PDB entry 3VR4 | X-ray diffraction, 2.17 A resolution | chains D and G of the 8 polymer chains in the assembly

Chain D:
Molecule: V-type sodium ATPase subunit B
Organism: Enterococcus hirae
Notes: EC 3.6.3.15
UniProt: Q08637 (NTPB_ENTHR); residue numbers follow UniProt; this construct covers 1-458
Chain sequence (465 residues; row label = number of the first residue in the row; numbers below 1 keep their minus sign (Gly-6 is residue -6)):
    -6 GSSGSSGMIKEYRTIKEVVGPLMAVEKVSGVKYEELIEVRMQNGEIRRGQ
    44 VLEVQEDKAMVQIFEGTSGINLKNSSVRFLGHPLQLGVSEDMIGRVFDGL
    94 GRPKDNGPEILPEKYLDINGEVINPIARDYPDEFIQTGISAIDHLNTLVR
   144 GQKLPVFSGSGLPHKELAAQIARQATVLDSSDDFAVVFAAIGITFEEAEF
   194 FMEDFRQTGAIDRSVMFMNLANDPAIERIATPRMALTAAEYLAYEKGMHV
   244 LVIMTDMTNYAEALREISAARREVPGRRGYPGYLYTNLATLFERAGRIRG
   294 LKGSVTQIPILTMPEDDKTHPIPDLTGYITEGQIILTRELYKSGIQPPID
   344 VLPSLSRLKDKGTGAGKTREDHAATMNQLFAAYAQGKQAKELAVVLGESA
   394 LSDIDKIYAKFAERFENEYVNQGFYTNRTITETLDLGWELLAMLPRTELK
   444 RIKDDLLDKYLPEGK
Unresolved in the structure: -6 to 3, 456-458
Modified / non-standard residues: Mse1 (selenomethionine); Mse16, Mse34, Mse53, Mse85, Mse195, Mse209, Mse211, Mse227, Mse241, Mse247, Mse250, Mse306, Mse369, Mse436 (selenomethionine; parent Met)
Differences from the reference sequence: expression tag (-6 to 0)
Reported in the primary citation:
  - conformationally variable residues: Arg350

Chain G:
Molecule: V-type sodium ATPase subunit D
Organism: Enterococcus hirae
Notes: EC 3.6.3.15
Chain sequence (217 residues; each row starts with the number of its first residue; numbers below 1 keep their minus sign (Gly-6 is residue -6)):
    -6 GSSGSSGMRLNVNPTRMELTRLKKQLTTATRGHKLLKDKQDELMRQFILL
    44 IRKNNELRQAIEKETQTAMKDFVLAKSTVEEAFIDELLALPAENVSISVV
    94 EKNIMSVKVPLMNFQYDETLNETPLEYGYLHSNAELDRSIDGFTQLLPKL
   144 LKLAEVEKTCQLMAEEIEKTRRRVNALEYMTIPQLEETIYYIKMKLEENE
   194 RAEVTRLIKVKNMGTEE
Unresolved in the structure: -6 to 5, 71, 84-85, 109-125, 207-210
Modified / non-standard residues: Mse1 (selenomethionine); Mse10, Mse37, Mse62, Mse98, Mse105, Mse156, Mse173, Mse187, Mse206 (selenomethionine; parent Met)

Chain D / chain G interface:
Residue-residue contacts (15):
  Arg265(D) - Val203(G)  hydrogen bond (side chain-backbone)
  Arg265(D) - Lys204(G)  hydrogen bond (backbone-side chain)
  Val267(D) - Lys204(G)
  Pro268(D) - Leu200(G)
  Arg271(D) - Arg9(G)
  Arg271(D) - Glu193(G)
  Glu308(D) - Arg9(G)
  Glu308(D) - Mse10(G)
  Glu384(D) - Arg24(G)  salt bridge
  Leu385(D) - Leu28(G)  hydrophobic
  Val388(D) - Arg166(G)  hydrogen bond (backbone-side chain)
  Leu389(D) - Leu28(G)
  Leu389(D) - Leu29(G)  hydrophobic
  Leu389(D) - Lys32(G)
  Ser392(D) - Mse98(G)  hydrogen bond (side chain-backbone)
Also at the interface, not in a pair above, chain D (12 interface residues in all): Glu266, Asp310
Also at the interface, not in a pair above, chain G (18 interface residues in all): Thr21, Gly25, Ser99, Val197, Ile201, Mse206

In short:
Chain D and chain G form an interface of 12 and 18 residues respectively; the contacts include 4 hydrogen
bonds and 1 salt bridge. Among the polar pairs are Glu384(D)-Arg24(G), Arg265(D)-Val203(G) and
Arg265(D)-Lys204(G). The paper reports conformational variability at Arg350(D).
Chain D is V-type sodium ATPase subunit B and chain G is V-type sodium ATPase subunit D, both from
Enterococcus hirae; the structure, Crystal structure of Enterococcus hirae V1-ATPase [eV1], was determined by
X-ray diffraction (same publication as 3VR2, 3VR3 and 3VR5).
